5A21 - chains B and C of the 8 polymer chains in the assembly; structure by electron microscopy, 7.20 A resolution (low resolution: residue-level contacts below are approximate; hydrogen-bond / salt-bridge calls are withheld).

[Chain B]
Protein: Portal protein
Source organism: Bacillus phage SPP1
UniProtKB: P54309 (PORTL_BPSPP); residues 1-503 here = UniProt positions 1-503
Chain sequence (503 residues; each row starts with the number of its first residue):
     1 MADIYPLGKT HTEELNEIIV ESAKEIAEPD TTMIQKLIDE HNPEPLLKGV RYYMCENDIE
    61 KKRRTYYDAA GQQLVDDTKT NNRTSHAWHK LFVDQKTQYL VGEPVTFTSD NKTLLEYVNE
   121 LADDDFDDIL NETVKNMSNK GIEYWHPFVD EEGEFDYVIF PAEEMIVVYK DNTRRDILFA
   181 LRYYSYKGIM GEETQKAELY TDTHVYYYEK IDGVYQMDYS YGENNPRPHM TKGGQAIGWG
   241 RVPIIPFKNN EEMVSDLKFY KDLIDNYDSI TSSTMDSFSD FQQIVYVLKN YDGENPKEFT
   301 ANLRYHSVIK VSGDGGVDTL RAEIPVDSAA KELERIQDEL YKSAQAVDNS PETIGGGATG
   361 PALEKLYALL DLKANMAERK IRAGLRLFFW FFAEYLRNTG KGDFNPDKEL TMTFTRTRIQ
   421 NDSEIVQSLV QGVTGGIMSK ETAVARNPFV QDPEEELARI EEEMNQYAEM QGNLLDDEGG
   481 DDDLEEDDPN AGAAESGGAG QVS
Unresolved in the structure: 1-28, 468-503
Differences from the reference sequence: conflict Lys365 (Asn in P54309)
UniProt features mapped onto this chain:
  - mutagenesis: Glu251 (E251K: In siz S; 4% reduction in DNA packaging), Glu424 (E424K: In siz X; 6% reduction in DNA packaging)

[Chain C]
Protein: 15 protein
Source organism: Bacillus phage SPP1
UniProtKB: Q38584 (Q38584_BPSPP); numbering as in UniProt (aligned over 1-102)
Chain sequence (102 residues; row label = number of the first residue in the row):
     1 MDIQRVKRLL SITNDKHDEY LTEMVPLLVE FAKDECHNPF IDKDGNESIP SGVLIFVAKA
    61 AQFYMTNAGL TGRSMDTVSY NFATEIPSTI LKKLNPYRKM AR
Unresolved in the structure: 1-3

[Chain B / chain C interface]
Pairs across the interface (34):
  Asn290(B) - Ser51(C)
  Tyr291(B) - Ile49(C)
  Tyr291(B) - Pro50(C)
  Tyr291(B) - Ser51(C)
  Tyr291(B) - Leu54(C)
  Asp292(B) - Ser48(C)
  Gly293(B) - Ser48(C)
  Glu294(B) - Ile41(C)
  Glu294(B) - Asp42(C)
  Glu294(B) - Asn46(C)
  Glu294(B) - Glu47(C)
  Glu294(B) - Ser48(C)
  Asn295(B) - Asp42(C)
  Lys297(B) - Lys43(C)
  Glu298(B) - Asp42(C)
  Glu298(B) - Lys43(C)
  Glu298(B) - Asp44(C)
  Phe299(B) - Asp42(C)
  Ala301(B) - Lys43(C)
  Asn302(B) - Ile41(C)
  Asn302(B) - Asp42(C)
  Asn302(B) - Lys43(C)
  His306(B) - Pro39(C)
  Ser307(B) - Cys36(C)
  Lys310(B) - Asp34(C)
  Lys310(B) - Cys36(C)
  Lys310(B) - Asn38(C)
  Val311(B) - Asn38(C)
  Ser312(B) - Lys33(C)
  Ser312(B) - Pro50(C)
  Gly313(B) - Ser51(C)
  Gly313(B) - Gly52(C)
  Asp314(B) - Ser51(C)
  Asp314(B) - Gly52(C)
Other interface residues (no listed pair), chain B (21 interface residues in all): Tyr305, Val308, Ile309
Other interface residues (no listed pair), chain C (20 interface residues in all): His37, Phe40, Gly45

[Overview]
21 residues of chain B and 20 residues of chain C are in contact. From UniProt: 2 mutagenesis sites on chain
B.
Here chain B is Portal protein and chain C is 15 protein, both from Bacillus phage SPP1. Entry 5A21 (Structure
of bacteriophage SPP1 head-to-tail interface without DNA and tape measure protein) was determined by electron
microscopy (same publication as 5A20).
